Entry 9GOT (electron microscopy, 5.42 A resolution (low resolution: residue-level contacts below are approximate; hydrogen-bond / salt-bridge calls are withheld)); this record covers chains L and HB of the 48 polymer chains in the assembly.

== Chain L (and HB) ==
Molecule: Type 1 encapsulin shell protein
Source organism: Mycobacterium tuberculosis H37Rv
Notes: chain HB of this document is another copy of the same molecule, construct and numbering; everything in this record applies to it too
Reference sequence: I6WZG6 (ENCAP_MYCTU); numbering as in UniProt (aligned over 1-265)
Sequence (265 residues; row label = number of the first residue in the row):
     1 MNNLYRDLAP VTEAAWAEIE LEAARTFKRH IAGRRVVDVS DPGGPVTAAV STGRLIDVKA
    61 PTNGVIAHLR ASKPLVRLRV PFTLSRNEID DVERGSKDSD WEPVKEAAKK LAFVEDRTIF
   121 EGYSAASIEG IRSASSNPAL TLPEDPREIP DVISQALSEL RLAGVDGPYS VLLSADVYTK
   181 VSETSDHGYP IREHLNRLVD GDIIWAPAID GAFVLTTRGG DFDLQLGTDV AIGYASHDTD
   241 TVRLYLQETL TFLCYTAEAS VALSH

== Chain L / chain HB interface ==
Pairs across the interface (51; chain L residue first):
  Pro45(L) with Arg70(HB)
  Val46(L) with Ser51(HB); Arg70(HB)
  Thr47(L) with Arg70(HB)
  Ala48(L) with Ser51(HB); Ala71(HB)
  Ala49(L) with Ala49(HB)
  Ser51(L) with Val46(HB); Ala48(HB)
  Leu55(L) with Arg77(HB)
  Val58(L) with Ala125(HB)
  Lys59(L) with Tyr123(HB)
  Pro61(L) with Tyr123(HB)
  Asn63(L) with Lys110(HB)
  Gly64(L) with Pro81(HB); Lys110(HB)
  Val65(L) with Lys110(HB); Val114(HB)
  Ile66(L) with Arg79(HB)
  Ala67(L) with Arg77(HB); Tyr123(HB)
  His68(L) with Val76(HB); Arg77(HB)
  Leu69(L) with Leu75(HB); Val76(HB); Ala125(HB); Ala126(HB)
  Arg70(L) with Pro45(HB); Val46(HB); Leu75(HB)
  Leu75(L) with Leu69(HB); Arg70(HB)
  Val76(L) with His68(HB); Leu69(HB)
  Arg77(L) with Leu55(HB); Ile66(HB); Ala67(HB); His68(HB)
  Arg79(L) with Val65(HB); Ile66(HB)
  Pro81(L) with Gly64(HB)
  Lys110(L) with Asn63(HB); Gly64(HB); Val65(HB)
  Val114(L) with Thr62(HB); Val65(HB)
  Tyr123(L) with Lys59(HB); Pro61(HB); Ala67(HB)
  Ala125(L) with Leu69(HB)
  Ala126(L) with Leu69(HB)
Interface residues without a listed pair, chain L (36 interface residues in all): Ala60, Thr62, Ala71, Ser72, Pro74, Leu78, Val80, Thr249
Interface residues without a listed pair, chain HB (36 interface residues in all): Thr47, Val58, Ala60, Ser72, Pro74, Leu78, Val80, Thr249

== Overview ==
Chain L and chain HB each contribute 36 residues to their interface.
Chain L and chain HB are both Type 1 encapsulin shell protein (Mycobacterium tuberculosis H37Rv); the
structure, Partial (48mer) encapsulin shell assembly from Mycobacterium tuberculosis, was determined by
electron microscopy together with 9HQ7, 9HQC and 7P1T from the same study.
